PDB entry 5GM6 | electron microscopy, 3.50 A resolution | chains M and e of the 46 polymer chains in the assembly

[Chain M]
Molecule: Pre-mRNA
Organism: Saccharomyces cerevisiae S288c
Sequence (61 nucleotides; each row starts with the number of its first residue):
   462 AAAAAAAAAA AAAANNNAAA AAANNAAAAC UAGAUACUAA CACAUUUAAU UUUUUUUUGU
   522 U
Disordered / not traced: 462-467, 476-478, 485-486

[Chain e]
Molecule: Protein HSH49
Organism: Saccharomyces cerevisiae (strain ATCC 204508 / S288c)
UniProt: Q99181 (HSH49_YEAST); residues 1-213 here = UniProt positions 1-213
Amino-acid sequence (213 residues; row label = number of the first residue in the row):
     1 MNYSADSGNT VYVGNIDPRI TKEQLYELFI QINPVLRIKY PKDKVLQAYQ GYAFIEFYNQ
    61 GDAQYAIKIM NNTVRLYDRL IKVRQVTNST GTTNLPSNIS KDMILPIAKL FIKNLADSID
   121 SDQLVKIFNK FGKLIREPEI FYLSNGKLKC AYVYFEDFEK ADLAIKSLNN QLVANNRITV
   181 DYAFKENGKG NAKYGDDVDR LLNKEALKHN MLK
Disordered / not traced: 1-8, 72-78, 93-107, 135-137, 183-213

[Interface between chain M and chain e]
Residue-residue contacts (33; chain M residue first):
  A469(M) - Phe111(e)  sugar contact
  A469(M) - Lys113(e)  salt bridge to the phosphate
  A469(M) - Asn114(e)  hydrogen bond to the base
  A469(M) - Leu148(e)  base contact
  A469(M) - Lys149(e)  base contact
  A469(M) - Cys150(e)  sugar contact
  A470(M) - Phe111(e)  stacking on the base
  A470(M) - Lys113(e)  base contact
  A470(M) - Tyr182(e)  base contact
  A471(M) - Lys109(e)  base contact
  A471(M) - Tyr152(e)  base contact
  A471(M) - Tyr154(e)  base contact
  A472(M) - Lys109(e)  base contact
  A481(M) - Tyr12(e)  stacking on the base
  A481(M) - Gln50(e)  phosphate contact
  A481(M) - Tyr52(e)  sugar contact
  A481(M) - Ser89(e)  hydrogen bond to the base
  A481(M) - Thr90(e)  hydrogen bond to the base
  A481(M) - Gly91(e)  base contact
  A481(M) - Thr92(e)  hydrogen bond to the base
  A482(M) - Lys42(e)  base contact
  A482(M) - Asp43(e)  hydrogen bond to the base
  A482(M) - Lys44(e)  hydrogen bond to the base
  A482(M) - Tyr52(e)  hydrogen bond to the sugar
  A483(M) - Thr10(e)  hydrogen bond to the base
  A483(M) - Lys39(e)  base contact
  A483(M) - Tyr52(e)  hydrogen bond to the phosphate
  A483(M) - Phe54(e)  base contact
  A483(M) - Glu56(e)  base contact
  A484(M) - Lys39(e)  base contact
  A484(M) - Tyr40(e)  base contact
  A484(M) - Lys42(e)  sugar contact
  A484(M) - Lys44(e)  sugar contact
Interface residues without a listed pair, chain M (10 interface residues in all): A468, A480
Interface residues without a listed pair, chain e (30 interface residues in all): Pro41, Pro138, Glu139, Val153, Asp181

[Overview]
The interface between chain M and chain e involves 10 residues on one side and 30 on the other, with 9
hydrogen bonds, 1 salt bridge and 2 aromatic stacking contacts. Among the polar pairs are A469(M)-Asn114(e),
A481(M)-Ser89(e) and A481(M)-Thr90(e).
Here chain M is Pre-mRNA (Saccharomyces cerevisiae S288c) and chain e is Protein HSH49 (Saccharomyces
cerevisiae (strain ATCC 204508 / S288c)). Entry 5GM6 (Cryo-EM structure of the activated spliceosome (Bact
complex) at 3.5 angstrom resolution) was determined by electron microscopy.
